PDB entry 2IOU | X-ray diffraction, 3.16 A resolution | chains E and F of the 8 polymer chains in the assembly

== Chain E (and F) ==
Name: Major Tropism Determinant P1
From: Bordetella phage BPP-1
Notes: chain F of this document is another copy of the same molecule, construct and numbering; everything in this record applies to it too
UniProtKB: Q775D6 (Q775D6_9CAUD); numbering as in UniProt (aligned over 5-380)
Amino-acid sequence (376 residues; row label = number of the first residue in the row):
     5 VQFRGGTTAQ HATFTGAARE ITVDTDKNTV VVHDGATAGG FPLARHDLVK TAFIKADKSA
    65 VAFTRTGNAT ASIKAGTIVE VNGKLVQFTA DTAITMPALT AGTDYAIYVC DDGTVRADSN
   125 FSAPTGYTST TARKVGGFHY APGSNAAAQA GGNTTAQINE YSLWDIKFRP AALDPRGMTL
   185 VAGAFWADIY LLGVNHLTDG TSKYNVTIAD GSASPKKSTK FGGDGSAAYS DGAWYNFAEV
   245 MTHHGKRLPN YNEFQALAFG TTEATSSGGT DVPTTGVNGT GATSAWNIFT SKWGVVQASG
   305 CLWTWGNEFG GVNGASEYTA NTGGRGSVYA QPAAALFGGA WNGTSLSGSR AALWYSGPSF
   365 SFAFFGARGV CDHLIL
Bound ions: Mg2+ site 1: E312, F313 (shared with 2 residues of chain D; F313(F) of chain F); Mg2+ site 2: E312 (shared with 1 residue of chain D; E312(F) of chain F)

== Interface between chain E and chain F ==
Contacting residue pairs - 105 pairs, chain E then chain F:
  V5(E) - E24(F)
  Q6(E) - A21(F)
  Q6(E) - A22(F)
  Q6(E) - R23(F)
  F7(E) - F7(F)  hydrophobic
  F7(E) - R23(F)  hydrogen bond (backbone-backbone)
  F7(E) - I25(F)  hydrophobic
  G9(E) - R23(F)
  V27(E) - R23(F)
  V27(E) - V36(F)  hydrophobic
  T29(E) - R23(F)
  N32(E) - V36(F)
  N32(E) - D38(F)
  N32(E) - F45(F)
  T33(E) - V36(F)
  T33(E) - L47(F)
  V34(E) - V36(F)  hydrophobic
  V34(E) - L47(F)  hydrophobic
  A48(E) - L47(F)
  A48(E) - A48(F)  hydrogen bond (backbone-backbone)
  R49(E) - F45(F)
  R49(E) - P46(F)
  R49(E) - L47(F)
  R49(E) - A48(F)
  H50(E) - P46(F)  hydrogen bond (backbone-backbone)
  H50(E) - L47(F)
  H50(E) - A48(F)
  H50(E) - L52(F)
  V53(E) - A48(F)  hydrophobic
  V53(E) - L52(F)  hydrophobic
  V53(E) - V53(F)  hydrophobic
  A56(E) - L52(F)
  I58(E) - D51(F)
  I58(E) - L52(F)
  I58(E) - K54(F)
  I58(E) - T55(F)
  K62(E) - T55(F)  hydrogen bond
  I82(E) - D51(F)
  I82(E) - L52(F)  hydrophobic
  I82(E) - K54(F)
  E84(E) - L52(F)
  G87(E) - K31(F)
  K88(E) - T12(F)
  L89(E) - R49(F)
  L89(E) - D51(F)
  L89(E) - L52(F)  hydrophobic
  Q91(E) - R49(F)
  Q91(E) - D51(F)
  A186(E) - K224(F)
  A186(E) - F225(F)  hydrophobic
  A186(E) - H247(F)
  G187(E) - L177(F)
  A188(E) - T246(F)
  Y255(E) - W238(F)  hydrophobic
  Y255(E) - Y239(F)  hydrogen bond
  Y255(E) - F313(F)  hydrophobic
  Y255(E) - V332(F)
  N256(E) - W238(F)
  N256(E) - N311(F)
  Q259(E) - Y239(F)
  Q259(E) - A242(F)
  Q259(E) - E243(F)
  A260(E) - F225(F)  hydrophobic
  A260(E) - T246(F)
  F263(E) - F225(F)
  F263(E) - G226(F)
  F263(E) - R329(F)
  E267(E) - G328(F)
  E267(E) - R329(F)
  K296(E) - T223(F)
  K296(E) - K224(F)  hydrogen bond (side chain-backbone)
  W297(E) - K224(F)
  W297(E) - F225(F)  hydrophobic
  W307(E) - Y322(F)
  E312(E) - E312(F)
  E312(E) - F313(F)  hydrogen bond (side chain-backbone)
  F313(E) - F313(F)
  G315(E) - N317(F)
  G315(E) - A334(F)
  G315(E) - P336(F)
  V316(E) - N317(F)
  V316(E) - A334(F)  hydrophobic
  L350(E) - Y322(F)  hydrophobic
  L350(E) - G330(F)
  L350(E) - S331(F)  hydrogen bond (backbone-backbone)
  S351(E) - G330(F)
  G352(E) - R329(F)
  S353(E) - R329(F)  hydrogen bond (backbone-backbone)
  R354(E) - Y239(F)
  R354(E) - E243(F)  salt bridge
  R354(E) - T326(F)  hydrogen bond (side chain-backbone)
  R354(E) - R329(F)  hydrogen bond (backbone-backbone)
  R354(E) - V332(F)
  A355(E) - R329(F)
  A355(E) - S331(F)
  A356(E) - S331(F)  hydrogen bond (backbone-backbone)
  A356(E) - V332(F)
  A356(E) - Y333(F)  hydrogen bond (backbone-backbone)
  L357(E) - Y322(F)
  L357(E) - Y333(F)  hydrophobic
  W358(E) - Y333(F)  hydrogen bond (backbone-backbone)
  W358(E) - A334(F)
  W358(E) - Q335(F)
  W358(E) - P336(F)
  L380(E) - L380(F)  hydrophobic
Interface residues without a listed pair, chain E (57 interface residues in all): I25, L47, V83, F189, G314, S349, Y359, D376, I379
Interface residues without a listed pair, chain F (54 interface residues in all): D30, V34, N240, G249, R251, D376, L378

== Overview ==
The interface between chain E and chain F involves 57 residues on one side and 54 on the other, with 14
hydrogen bonds and 1 salt bridge. Polar pairs include R354(E)-E243(F), K62(E)-T55(F) and Y255(E)-Y239(F). The
Mg2+ site 1 is built by E312(E) and F313(E).
Chain E and chain F are both Major Tropism Determinant P1 (Bordetella phage BPP-1); the structure, Major
Tropism Determinant P1 (Mtd-P1) Variant Complexed with Bordetella brochiseptica Virulence Factor Pertactin
extracellular domain (Prn-E), was determined by X-ray diffraction.
